Entry 8WPK (electron microscopy, 2.70 A resolution); this record covers chains A and H of the 9 polymer chains in the assembly.

== Chain A ==
Protein: DNA polymerase
From: Monkeypox virus
Chain sequence (1006 residues; numbered 1 to 1006; the number before each row is that of its first residue):
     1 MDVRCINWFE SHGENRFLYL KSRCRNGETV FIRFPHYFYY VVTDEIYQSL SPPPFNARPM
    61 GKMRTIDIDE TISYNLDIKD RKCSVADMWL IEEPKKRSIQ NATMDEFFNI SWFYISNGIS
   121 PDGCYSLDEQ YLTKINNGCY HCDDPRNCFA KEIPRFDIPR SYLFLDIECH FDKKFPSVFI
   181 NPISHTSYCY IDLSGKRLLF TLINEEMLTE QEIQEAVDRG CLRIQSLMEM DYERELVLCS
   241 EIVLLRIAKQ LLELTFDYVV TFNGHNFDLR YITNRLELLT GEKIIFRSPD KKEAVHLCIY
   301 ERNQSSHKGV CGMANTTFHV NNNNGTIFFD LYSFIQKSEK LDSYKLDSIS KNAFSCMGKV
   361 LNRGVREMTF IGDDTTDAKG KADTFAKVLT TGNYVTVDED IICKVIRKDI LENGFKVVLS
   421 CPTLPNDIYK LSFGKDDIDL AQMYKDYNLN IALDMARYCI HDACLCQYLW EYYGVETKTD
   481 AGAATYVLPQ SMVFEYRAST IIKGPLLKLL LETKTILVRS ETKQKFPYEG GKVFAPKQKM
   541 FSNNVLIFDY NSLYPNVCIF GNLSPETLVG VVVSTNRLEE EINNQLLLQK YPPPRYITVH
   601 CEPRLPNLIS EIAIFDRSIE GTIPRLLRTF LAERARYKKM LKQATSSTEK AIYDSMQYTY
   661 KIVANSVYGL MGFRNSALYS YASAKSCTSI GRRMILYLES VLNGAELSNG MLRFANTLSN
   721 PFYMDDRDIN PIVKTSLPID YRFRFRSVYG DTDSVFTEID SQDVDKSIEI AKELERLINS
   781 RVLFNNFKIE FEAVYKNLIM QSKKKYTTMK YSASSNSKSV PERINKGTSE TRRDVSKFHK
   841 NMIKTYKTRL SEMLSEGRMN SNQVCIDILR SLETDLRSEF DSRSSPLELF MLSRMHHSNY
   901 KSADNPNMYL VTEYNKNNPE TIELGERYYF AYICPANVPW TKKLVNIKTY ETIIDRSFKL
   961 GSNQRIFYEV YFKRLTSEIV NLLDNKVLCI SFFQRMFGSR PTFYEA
Bound ions: Mg2+: Asp549, Tyr550, Asp753 (together with 2',3'-dideoxy-thymidine-5'-triphosphate)
Residues lining bound ligands: 2',3'-dideoxy-thymidine-5'-triphosphate (D3T): Asp549, Tyr550, Asn551, Ser552, Leu553, Tyr554, Arg634, Lys638, Lys661, Ile662, Asn665, Tyr668, Thr752, Asp753

== Chain H ==
Molecule: Primer DNA
Sequence (35 nucleotides; row label = number of the first residue in the row):
     1 ATTTCGCGGG AGCTATGACC ATGATTACGA ATTGC
Unresolved in the structure: 1-4

== How chain A and chain H interact ==
Pairs across the interface (36; chain A residue first):
  Lys340(A) with DT33(H), salt bridge to the phosphate
  Asp751(A) with DG34(H), phosphate contact; DC35(H), sugar contact
  Thr752(A) with DC35(H), sugar contact
  Asp753(A) with DC35(H), sugar contact
  Lys804(A) with DG34(H), hydrogen bond to the base; DC35(H), sugar contact
  Tyr806(A) with DC35(H), hydrogen bond to the phosphate
  Lys826(A) with DG34(H), phosphate contact; DC35(H), phosphate contact
  Gly827(A) with DT33(H), phosphate contact; DG34(H), hydrogen bond to the phosphate
  Thr831(A) with DT33(H), phosphate contact; DG34(H), phosphate contact
  Arg832(A) with DA31(H), hydrogen bond to the base; DT32(H), hydrogen bond to the sugar; DT33(H), phosphate contact
  Arg833(A) with DT32(H), hydrogen bond to the phosphate; DT33(H), salt bridge to the phosphate
  Asp834(A) with DT32(H), sugar contact
  Ser893(A) with DT32(H), phosphate contact
  Arg894(A) with DA31(H), phosphate contact; DT32(H), phosphate contact
  Met895(A) with DT32(H), phosphate contact
  His897(A) with DA31(H), salt bridge to the phosphate
  Tyr900(A) with DA30(H), phosphate contact; DA31(H), hydrogen bond to the phosphate
  Lys901(A) with DG29(H), phosphate contact; DA30(H), salt bridge to the phosphate
  Ser902(A) with DA30(H), phosphate contact
  Asn907(A) with DA30(H), phosphate contact; DA31(H), hydrogen bond to the phosphate
  Arg927(A) with DT32(H), salt bridge to the phosphate
  Lys943(A) with DG23(H), salt bridge to the phosphate
  Arg1000(A) with DA24(H), sugar contact; DT25(H), salt bridge to the phosphate
Also at the interface, not in a pair above, chain A (28 interface residues in all): Ser754, Asn825, Asn899, Asn905, Gln994

== Summary ==
The interface between chain A and chain H involves 28 residues on one side and 10 on the other, with 8
hydrogen bonds and 7 salt bridges. Among the polar pairs are Lys804(A)-DG34(H), Arg832(A)-DA31(H) and
Arg832(A)-DT32(H). Chain A binds 2',3'-dideoxy-thymidine-5'-triphosphate.
Here chain A is DNA polymerase (Monkeypox virus) and chain H is Primer DNA. Entry 8WPK (Structure of monkeypox
virus polymerase complex F8-A22-E4-H5 with exgenous DNA) was determined by electron microscopy (same
publication as 8WPE, 8WPF and 8WPP).
